Entry 7COD (X-ray diffraction, 1.80 A resolution); this record covers chains A and T of the 4 polymer chains in the assembly.

# Chain A
Molecule: DNA-directed DNA/RNA polymerase mu
Organism: Homo sapiens
Notes: EC 2.7.7.7
UniProt: Q9NP87 (DPOLM_HUMAN); residue numbers follow UniProt; this construct covers 1-397, 410-494
Sequence (482 residues; each row starts with the number of its first residue; note: 12 numbers in that range are skipped by the numbering (no residue carries them; nothing is unmodelled there)):
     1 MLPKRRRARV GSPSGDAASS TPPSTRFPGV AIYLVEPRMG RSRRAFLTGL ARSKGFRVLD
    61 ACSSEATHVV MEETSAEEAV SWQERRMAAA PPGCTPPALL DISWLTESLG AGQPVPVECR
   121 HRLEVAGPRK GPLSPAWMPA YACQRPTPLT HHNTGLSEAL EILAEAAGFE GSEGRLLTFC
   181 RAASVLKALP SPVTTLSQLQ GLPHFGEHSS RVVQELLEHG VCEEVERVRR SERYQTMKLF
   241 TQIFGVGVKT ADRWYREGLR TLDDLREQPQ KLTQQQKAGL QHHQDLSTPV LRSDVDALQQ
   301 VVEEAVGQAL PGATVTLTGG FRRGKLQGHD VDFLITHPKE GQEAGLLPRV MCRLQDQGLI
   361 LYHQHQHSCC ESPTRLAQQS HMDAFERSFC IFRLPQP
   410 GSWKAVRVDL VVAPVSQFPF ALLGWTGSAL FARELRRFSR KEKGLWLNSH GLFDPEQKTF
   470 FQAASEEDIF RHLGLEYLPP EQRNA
Disordered / not traced: 1-138, 367-382
Differences from the reference sequence: engineered mutation Gly410 (Pro in Q9NP87), Ala438 (Lys in Q9NP87), Ala441 (Gln in Q9NP87)
Metal / ion sites: Na+: Thr241, Ile243, Val246 (shared with 2 residues of chain P); Mg2+ site 1: Asp330, Asp332, Asp418 (together with 2'-deoxyguanosine-5'-triphosphate); Mg2+ site 2: Asp330, Asp332 (together with 2'-deoxyguanosine-5'-triphosphate)
Ligand contacts: 2'-deoxyguanosine-5'-triphosphate (DGT): Gly319, Gly320, Arg323, Lys325, Gln327, Gly328, His329, Asp330, Asp332, Asp418, Gly433, Trp434, Thr435, Gly436, Ser437, Ala438, Arg445
Swiss-Prot annotation at these positions:
  - region: Arg323 to Asp332 (Involved in ssDNA binding)
  - binding site (Mg(2+)): Asp330, Asp332, Asp418
  - site: Gly433 (Responsible for the low discrimination between dNTP and rNTP)
  - modified residue: Ser12 (Phosphoserine)

# Chain T
Molecule: 9-nt DNA strand
Sequence (9 nucleotides; row label = number of the first residue in the row):
     1 CGGCTTACG

# How chain A and chain T interact
Pairs across the interface - 20 pairs, chain A then chain T:
  Gly174(A) - DC4(T)  base contact
  Leu177(A) - DC4(T)  phosphate contact
  Leu177(A) - DT5(T)  phosphate contact
  Gln364(A) - DG9(T)  phosphate contact
  His365(A) - DG9(T)  hydrogen bond to the phosphate
  Phe385(A) - DG9(T)  phosphate contact
  Glu386(A) - DC8(T)  sugar contact
  Glu386(A) - DG9(T)  hydrogen bond to the phosphate
  Arg387(A) - DA7(T)  hydrogen bond to the base
  Arg387(A) - DC8(T)  hydrogen bond to the sugar
  Arg387(A) - DG9(T)  hydrogen bond to the phosphate
  Arg442(A) - DT5(T)  salt bridge to the phosphate
  Arg445(A) - DT5(T)  hydrogen bond to the base
  Arg446(A) - DT5(T)  sugar contact
  Arg449(A) - DT6(T)  salt bridge to the phosphate
  Lys450(A) - DG3(T)  hydrogen bond to the phosphate
  Lys450(A) - DC4(T)  salt bridge to the phosphate
  Asn457(A) - DA7(T)  hydrogen bond to the phosphate
  His459(A) - DA7(T)  hydrogen bond to the phosphate
  His459(A) - DC8(T)  salt bridge to the phosphate
Also at the interface, not in a pair above, chain A (17 interface residues in all): Arg181, Ala384, Leu456

# Overview
Chain A and chain T form an interface of 17 and 7 residues respectively, with 9 hydrogen bonds and 4 salt
bridges. Among the polar pairs are Arg387(A)-DA7(T), Arg445(A)-DT5(T) and Arg387(A)-DC8(T). Ligands of chain
A: 2'-deoxyguanosine-5'-triphosphate.
Chain A is DNA-directed DNA/RNA polymerase mu (Homo sapiens) and chain T is a 9-nt DNA strand; the structure,
Post insertion complex of DNA polymerase Mu (K438A/Q441A) with 1-nt gapped DNA, was determined by X-ray
diffraction (same publication as 7CO6, 7CO8, 7CO9, 7COA, 7COB and 7COC).
